Entry 2DET (X-ray diffraction, 3.40 A resolution); this record covers chains C and A.

# Chain C
Molecule: tRNA
Sequence (76 nucleotides; each row starts with the number of its first residue; note: 1 number in that range is skipped by the numbering (no residue carries it; nothing is unmodelled there)):
     1 GUCCCCUUCGUCUAGAGGCC
   20A C
    21 AGGACACCGCCCUUUCACGGCGGUAAC
    49 AGGGGUUCGAAUCCCCUAGGGGACGCCA
Unresolved in the structure: 71-76

# Chain A
Name: tRNA-specific 2-thiouridylase mnmA
From: Escherichia coli
Notes: EC 2.8.1.-
UniProt: P25745 (TRMU_ECOLI); residues 1-368 here = UniProt positions 1-368
Sequence (380 residues; each row starts with the number of its first residue; numbers below 1 keep their minus sign (Met-11 is residue -11)):
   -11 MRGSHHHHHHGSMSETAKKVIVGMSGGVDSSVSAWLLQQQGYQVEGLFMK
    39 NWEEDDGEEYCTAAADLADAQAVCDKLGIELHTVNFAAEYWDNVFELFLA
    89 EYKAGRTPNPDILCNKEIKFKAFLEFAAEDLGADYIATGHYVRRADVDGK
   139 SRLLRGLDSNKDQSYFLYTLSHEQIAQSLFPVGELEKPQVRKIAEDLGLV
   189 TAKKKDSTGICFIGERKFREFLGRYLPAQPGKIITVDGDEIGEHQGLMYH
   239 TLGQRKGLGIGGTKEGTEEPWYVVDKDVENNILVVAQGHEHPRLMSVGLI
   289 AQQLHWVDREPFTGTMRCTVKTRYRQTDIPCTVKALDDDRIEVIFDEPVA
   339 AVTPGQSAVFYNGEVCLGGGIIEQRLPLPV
Unresolved in the structure: -11 to 3
Disulfide bonds: Cys102-Cys199
Differences from the reference sequence: expression tag (-11 to 0)
Curated features (UniProtKB/Swiss-Prot):
  - region: Asn97 to Asp99 (Interaction with target base in tRNA), Lys149 to Gln151 (Interaction with tRNA), Arg243 to Lys252 (Interaction with tRNA), Arg311, Tyr312 (Interaction with tRNA)
  - active site: Cys102 (Nucleophile), Cys199 (Cysteine persulfide intermediate)
  - binding site (ATP): Gly11 to Ser18, Met37, Gly127
  - site (Interaction with tRNA): His128, Gln344
  - mutagenesis: Asp17 (D17A: Loss of activity), Met37 (M37A: Reduces activity by 60%), Asn97 (N97A: Loss of activity), Asp99 (D99A: Loss of activity), Cys102 (C102A: Loss of activity), Lys107 (K107M: Reduces activity by 75%), His128 (H128A: Reduces activity by 90%), Lys149 (K149A: Loss of activity), Gln151 (Q151E: Loss of activity), Cys199 (C199A: Abolishes the incorporation of sulfur from the sulfur-relay system; loss of activity), Phe200 (F200A: Reduces activity by 60%), Thr239 (T239A: Reduces activity by 50%), 2 further mutagenesis entries in UniProt

# How chain C and chain A interact
Contacting residue pairs (70; chain C residue first):
  G10(C) - Gly247(A)  base contact
  G10(C) - Gly249(A)  base contact
  U11(C) - Gly249(A)  base contact
  U11(C) - Gly250(A)  hydrogen bond to the sugar
  C12(C) - Gly250(A)  sugar contact
  C12(C) - Thr251(A)  sugar contact
  C12(C) - Lys252(A)  sugar contact
  G23(C) - Glu256(A)  sugar contact
  A24(C) - Glu256(A)  hydrogen bond to the sugar
  C25(C) - Ile248(A)  hydrogen bond to the sugar
  C25(C) - Gly249(A)  base contact
  C25(C) - Glu256(A)  sugar contact
  C25(C) - Glu257(A)  sugar contact
  C25(C) - Pro258(A)  sugar contact
  A26(C) - Arg243(A)  salt bridge to the phosphate
  A26(C) - Gly247(A)  hydrogen bond to the sugar
  A26(C) - Ile248(A)  sugar contact
  A26(C) - Pro258(A)  phosphate contact
  C27(C) - Lys244(A)  phosphate contact
  C27(C) - Gly245(A)  hydrogen bond to the phosphate
  C27(C) - Leu246(A)  hydrogen bond to the phosphate
  C27(C) - Gly247(A)  phosphate contact
  G29(C) - Lys205(A)  salt bridge to the phosphate
  C31(C) - Lys193(A)  salt bridge to the phosphate
  C32(C) - Lys193(A)  salt bridge to the phosphate
  U33(C) - Lys149(A)  salt bridge to the phosphate
  U33(C) - Lys193(A)  base contact
  U33(C) - Thr196(A)  hydrogen bond to the base
  U33(C) - Tyr312(A)  phosphate contact
  U33(C) - Arg313(A)  sugar contact
  U34(C) - Asp99(A)  base contact
  U34(C) - Asn103(A)  hydrogen bond to the base
  U34(C) - Lys107(A)  hydrogen bond to the base
  U34(C) - His128(A)  hydrogen bond to the base
  U34(C) - Gln151(A)  phosphate contact
  U34(C) - Phe154(A)  base contact
  U34(C) - Thr196(A)  sugar contact
  U34(C) - Gly197(A)  hydrogen bond to the sugar
  U34(C) - Tyr312(A)  hydrogen bond to the phosphate
  U35(C) - Pro96(A)  base contact
  U35(C) - Asn97(A)  hydrogen bond to the sugar
  U35(C) - Pro98(A)  sugar contact
  U35(C) - Asp99(A)  sugar contact
  U35(C) - Tyr153(A)  base contact
  U35(C) - Thr196(A)  phosphate contact
  U35(C) - Gly197(A)  hydrogen bond to the phosphate
  U35(C) - Ile198(A)  phosphate contact
  U35(C) - Arg311(A)  base contact
  U35(C) - Tyr312(A)  hydrogen bond to the base
  U35(C) - Gln344(A)  hydrogen bond to the base
  C36(C) - Tyr90(A)  hydrogen bond to the sugar
  C36(C) - Thr95(A)  base contact
  C36(C) - Gly197(A)  phosphate contact
  C36(C) - Phe206(A)  phosphate contact
  C36(C) - Thr239(A)  base contact
  C36(C) - Gln242(A)  sugar contact
  C36(C) - Arg311(A)  hydrogen bond to the base
  C36(C) - Gln344(A)  base contact
  A37(C) - Phe206(A)  phosphate contact
  A37(C) - Gly241(A)  sugar contact
  A37(C) - Gln242(A)  hydrogen bond to the phosphate
  A37(C) - Arg243(A)  phosphate contact
  C38(C) - Gly241(A)  sugar contact
  C38(C) - Gln242(A)  phosphate contact
  C38(C) - Arg243(A)  hydrogen bond to the phosphate
  C38(C) - Lys244(A)  hydrogen bond to the phosphate
  C38(C) - Tyr260(A)  phosphate contact
  C38(C) - His277(A)  hydrogen bond to the sugar
  G39(C) - Arg243(A)  salt bridge to the phosphate
  G39(C) - Tyr260(A)  hydrogen bond to the phosphate
Other interface residues (no listed pair), chain C (19 interface residues in all): C28
Other interface residues (no listed pair), chain A (44 interface residues in all): Arg207, Leu240, Trp259

# Overview
The interface between chain C and chain A involves 19 residues on one side and 44 on the other; the contacts
include 23 hydrogen bonds and 6 salt bridges. Among the polar pairs are U33(C)-Thr196(A), U34(C)-Asn103(A) and
U34(C)-Lys107(A).
Here chain C is tRNA and chain A is tRNA-specific 2-thiouridylase mnmA (Escherichia coli). Entry 2DET
(Cocrystal structure of an RNA sulfuration enzyme MnmA and tRNA-Glu in the pre-reaction state) was determined
by X-ray diffraction, deposited together with 2DER and 2DEU.
